Entry 4H9O (X-ray diffraction, 2.05 A resolution); this record covers chains A and B of the 3 polymer chains in the assembly.

== Chain A ==
Name: Histone H3.3
Organism: Homo sapiens
UniProt: P84243 (H33_HUMAN); residues 1-135 here correspond to UniProt positions 2-136 (UniProt number = residue number + 1)
Chain sequence (135 residues; row label = number of the first residue in the row):
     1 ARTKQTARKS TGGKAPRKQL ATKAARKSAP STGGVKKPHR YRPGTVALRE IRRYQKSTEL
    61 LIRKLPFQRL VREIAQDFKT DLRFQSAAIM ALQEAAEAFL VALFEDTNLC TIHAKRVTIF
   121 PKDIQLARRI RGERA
Disordered / not traced: 1-37, 135
Differences from the reference sequence: engineered mutation M90 (Gly91 in P84243), A96 (Ser97 in P84243), F99 (Tyr100 in P84243), A102 (Gly103 in P84243), T111 (Ala112 in P84243), F120 (Met121 in P84243)
UniProt features mapped onto this chain:
  - site: S31 (Interaction with ZMYND11)
  - modified residue: R2 (Asymmetric dimethylarginine), T3 (Phosphothreonine), K4 (Allysine), Q5 (5-glutamyl dopamine), T6 (Phosphothreonine), R8 (Citrulline), K9 (N6,N6,N6-trimethyllysine), S10 (ADP-ribosylserine), T11 (Phosphothreonine), K14 (N6-(2-hydroxyisobutyryl)lysine), R17 (Asymmetric dimethylarginine), K18 (N6-(2-hydroxyisobutyryl)lysine), K23 (N6-(2-hydroxyisobutyryl)lysine), R26 (Citrulline), K27 (N6,N6,N6-trimethyllysine), S28 (ADP-ribosylserine), S31 (Phosphoserine), K36 (N6,N6,N6-trimethyllysine), K37 (N6-methyllysine), Y41 (Phosphotyrosine) and 9 more in UniProt
  - lipidation: K18 (N6-decanoyllysine)

== Chain B ==
Name: Histone H4
Organism: Homo sapiens
UniProt: P62805 (H4_HUMAN); residues 1-102 here correspond to UniProt positions 2-103 (UniProt number = residue number + 1)
Chain sequence (102 residues; row label = number of the first residue in the row):
     1 SGRGKGGKGL GKGGAKRHRK VLRDNIQGIT KPAIRRLARR GGVKRISGLI YEETRGVLKV
    61 FLENVIRDAV TYTEHAKRKT VTAMDVVYAL KRQGRTLYGF GG
Disordered / not traced: 1-19
UniProt features mapped onto this chain:
  - DNA-binding region: K16 to K20
  - modified residue: S1 (N-acetylserine), R3 (Asymmetric dimethylarginine), K5 (N6-(2-hydroxyisobutyryl)lysine), K8 (N6-(2-hydroxyisobutyryl)lysine), K12 (N6-(2-hydroxyisobutyryl)lysine), K16 (N6-(2-hydroxyisobutyryl)lysine), K20 (N6,N6,N6-trimethyllysine), K31 (N6-(2-hydroxyisobutyryl)lysine), K44 (N6-(2-hydroxyisobutyryl)lysine), S47 (Phosphoserine), Y51 (Phosphotyrosine), K59 (N6-(2-hydroxyisobutyryl)lysine), K77 (N6-(2-hydroxyisobutyryl)lysine), K79 (N6-(2-hydroxyisobutyryl)lysine), T80 (Phosphothreonine), Y88 (Phosphotyrosine), K91 (N6-(2-hydroxyisobutyryl)lysine)
  - cross-link (Glycyl lysine isopeptide (Lys-Gly)): K12 (interchain with G-Cter in SUMO2), K20 (interchain with G-Cter in SUMO2), K31 (interchain with G-Cter in SUMO2), K59 (interchain with G-Cter in SUMO2), K79 (interchain with G-Cter in SUMO2), K91 (interchain with G-Cter in SUMO2)

== Chain A / chain B interface ==
Residue-residue contacts (85; chain A residue first):
  E59(A) with R40(B), hydrogen bond (backbone-side chain)
  L61(A) with A33(B); R36(B); L37(B); R40(B)
  I62(A) with I29(B), hydrophobic; L37(B), hydrophobic; L58(B), hydrophobic
  P66(A) with G28(B)
  F67(A) with L62(B), hydrophobic
  L70(A) with L58(B), hydrophobic; L62(B), hydrophobic
  E73(A) with K59(B), salt bridge
  I74(A) with K59(B); L62(B), hydrophobic; E63(B); I66(B), hydrophobic
  F78(A) with R67(B)
  K79(A) with E74(B), salt bridge
  D81(A) with K79(B)
  L82(A) with V70(B), hydrophobic; K79(B); V81(B), hydrophobic
  R83(A) with K79(B), hydrogen bond (backbone-backbone); T80(B), hydrogen bond; V81(B), hydrogen bond (backbone-backbone)
  F84(A) with V81(B)
  Q85(A) with T80(B); V81(B), hydrogen bond (backbone-backbone); T82(B); A83(B), hydrogen bond (side chain-backbone)
  A87(A) with A83(B)
  A88(A) with V81(B); T82(B); A83(B); V86(B), hydrophobic
  A91(A) with V86(B), hydrophobic
  L92(A) with V65(B), hydrophobic; V86(B), hydrophobic
  A95(A) with L90(B), hydrophobic; T96(B)
  A96(A) with L58(B), hydrophobic; F61(B), hydrophobic; L62(B), hydrophobic
  E97(A) with L37(B)
  F99(A) with V57(B), hydrophobic; F61(B), hydrophobic; T96(B)
  L100(A) with V57(B), hydrophobic; L58(B), hydrophobic
  V101(A) with L37(B), hydrophobic
  A102(A) with R95(B)
  L103(A) with V57(B), hydrophobic
  F104(A) with A38(B), hydrophobic; G41(B); V43(B); I50(B), hydrophobic; T54(B)
  E105(A) with G41(B)
  D106(A) with R95(B), salt bridge
  N108(A) with G41(B), hydrogen bond (side chain-backbone); G42(B); V43(B)
  R116(A) with K44(B); R45(B), hydrogen bond (backbone-side chain)
  V117(A) with R45(B)
  T118(A) with R45(B), hydrogen bond; I46(B); S47(B)
  I119(A) with V43(B), hydrophobic; R45(B), hydrogen bond (backbone-backbone); I46(B); S47(B), hydrogen bond (backbone-backbone); I50(B)
  F120(A) with S47(B); I50(B)
  P121(A) with S47(B); L49(B), hydrophobic; I50(B); E53(B)
  R131(A) with R95(B)
  G132(A) with R95(B)
  E133(A) with Q93(B); G94(B); R95(B), salt bridge
Interface residues without a listed pair, chain A (43 interface residues in all): V71, A98, I124

== Summary ==
The interface between chain A and chain B involves 43 residues on one side and 40 on the other, with 11
hydrogen bonds and 4 salt bridges. Polar contacts include E73(A)-K59(B), K79(A)-E74(B) and D106(A)-R95(B).
From UniProt: a DNA-binding region on chain B.
Chain A is Histone H3.3 and chain B is Histone H4, both from Homo sapiens; the structure, Complex structure 2
of DAXX/H3.3(sub5,G90M)/H4, was determined by X-ray diffraction.
